2GTZ - chains A and B of the 3 polymer chains in the assembly; structure by X-ray diffraction, 1.70 A resolution.

[Chain A]
Name: HLA-A*0201 heavy chain
Source organism: Homo sapiens
Notes: fragment: heavy chain
Reference sequence: Q9TQH5 (1A02_HUMAN); residues 1-275 here correspond to UniProt positions 25-299 (UniProt number = residue number + 24)
Chain sequence (275 residues; numbered 1 to 275; the number before each row is that of its first residue):
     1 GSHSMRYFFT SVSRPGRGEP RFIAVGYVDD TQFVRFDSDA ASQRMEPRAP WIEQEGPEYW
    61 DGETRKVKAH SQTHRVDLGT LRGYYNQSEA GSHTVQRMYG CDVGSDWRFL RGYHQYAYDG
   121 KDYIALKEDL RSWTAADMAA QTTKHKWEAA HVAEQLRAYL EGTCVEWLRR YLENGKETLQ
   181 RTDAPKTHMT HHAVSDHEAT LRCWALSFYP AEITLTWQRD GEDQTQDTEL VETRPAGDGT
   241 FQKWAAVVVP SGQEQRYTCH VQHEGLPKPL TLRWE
Disulfide bonds: C101-C164, C203-C259

[Chain B]
Name: Beta-2-microglobulin
Source organism: Homo sapiens
Reference sequence: P61769 (B2MG_HUMAN); residues 1-99 here correspond to UniProt positions 21-119 (UniProt number = residue number + 20)
Chain sequence (100 residues; row label = number of the first residue in the row; numbering starts at 0):
     0 MIQRTPKIQV YSRHPAENGK SNFLNCYVSG FHPSDIEVDL LKNGERIEKV EHSDLSFSKD
    60 WSFYLLYYTE FTPTEKDEYA CRVNHVTLSQ PKIVKWDRDM
Sequence notes: initiating methionine (0)
UniProt features mapped onto this chain:
  - modified residue: Q2 (Pyrrolidone carboxylic acid)
  - glycosylation: I1 (N-linked (Glc) (glycation) isoleucine), K19 (N-linked (Glc) (glycation) lysine), K41 (N-linked (Glc) (glycation) lysine), K48 (N-linked (Glc) (glycation) lysine), K58 (N-linked (Glc) (glycation) lysine), K91 (N-linked (Glc) (glycation) lysine), K94 (N-linked (Glc) (glycation) lysine)
Disulfide bonds: C25-C80
Metal / ion sites: Na+: N83, H84, L87

[How chain A and chain B interact]
Residue-residue contacts (59; chain A residue first):
  F8(A) - S55(B)
  F8(A) - F56(B)
  F9(A) - F56(B)
  T10(A) - F56(B)
  T10(A) - F62(B)
  V12(A) - S33(B)
  I23(A) - L54(B)
  V25(A) - D53(B)
  V25(A) - L54(B)
  V25(A) - S55(B)
  Y27(A) - S55(B)
  Y27(A) - Y63(B)  hydrogen bond
  Q32(A) - D53(B)  hydrogen bond
  R35(A) - D53(B)  salt bridge
  R48(A) - D53(B)  salt bridge
  H93(A) - M0(B)
  T94(A) - F62(B)
  Q96(A) - H31(B)  hydrogen bond
  Q96(A) - F56(B)
  Q96(A) - W60(B)  hydrogen bond (side chain-backbone)
  Q96(A) - F62(B)
  R97(A) - F56(B)
  M98(A) - F56(B)  hydrophobic
  M98(A) - K58(B)
  M98(A) - W60(B)  hydrophobic
  Q115(A) - W60(B)
  Y116(A) - W60(B)
  A117(A) - W60(B)
  D119(A) - M0(B)
  D119(A) - I1(B)
  D119(A) - H31(B)
  G120(A) - I1(B)
  G120(A) - H31(B)
  K121(A) - I1(B)
  D122(A) - W60(B)  hydrogen bond
  T190(A) - M99(B)  hydrogen bond (side chain-backbone)
  H192(A) - D98(B)  hydrogen bond (side chain-backbone)
  R202(A) - M99(B)  hydrogen bond (side chain-backbone)
  W204(A) - M99(B)  hydrogen bond (side chain-backbone)
  V231(A) - Q8(B)
  E232(A) - Q8(B)  hydrogen bond (backbone-side chain)
  E232(A) - S28(B)
  T233(A) - Y26(B)
  R234(A) - Q8(B)  hydrogen bond
  R234(A) - Y10(B)
  R234(A) - Y26(B)
  P235(A) - Y10(B)  hydrogen bond (backbone-side chain)
  P235(A) - N24(B)
  P235(A) - Y26(B)
  P235(A) - L65(B)  hydrophobic
  A236(A) - R12(B)  hydrogen bond (backbone-side chain)
  A236(A) - N24(B)  hydrogen bond (backbone-side chain)
  G237(A) - R12(B)  hydrogen bond (backbone-side chain)
  D238(A) - R12(B)
  D238(A) - H13(B)
  Q242(A) - Y10(B)
  Q242(A) - S11(B)
  Q242(A) - R12(B)  hydrogen bond (side chain-backbone)
  W244(A) - M99(B)  hydrophobic
Other interface residues (no listed pair), chain A (38 interface residues in all): R6, S92
Other interface residues (no listed pair), chain B (25 interface residues in all): P32, S57

[In short]
38 residues of chain A and 25 residues of chain B are in contact; the contacts include 16 hydrogen bonds and 2
salt bridges. Polar contacts include R35(A)-D53(B), R48(A)-D53(B) and Y27(A)-Y63(B). N83(B), H84(B) and L87(B)
form the Na+ site.
Here chain A is HLA-A*0201 heavy chain and chain B is Beta-2-microglobulin, both from Homo sapiens. Entry 2GTZ
(Human Class I MHC HLA-A2 in complex with the nonameric Melan-A/MART-1(27-35) peptide having A28L
substitution) was determined by X-ray diffraction, deposited together with 2GT9, 2GTW and 2GUO.
